PDB entry 4PK2 | X-ray diffraction, 1.35 A resolution | chains A and B

== Chain A ==
Molecule: Alpha-tubulin N-acetyltransferase 1
Organism: Homo sapiens
Notes: EC 2.3.1.108
Reference sequence: Q5SQI0 (ATAT_HUMAN); residues 1-196 here = UniProt positions 1-196
Chain sequence (198 residues; each row starts with the number of its first residue; numbers below 1 keep their minus sign (Phe-1 is residue -1)):
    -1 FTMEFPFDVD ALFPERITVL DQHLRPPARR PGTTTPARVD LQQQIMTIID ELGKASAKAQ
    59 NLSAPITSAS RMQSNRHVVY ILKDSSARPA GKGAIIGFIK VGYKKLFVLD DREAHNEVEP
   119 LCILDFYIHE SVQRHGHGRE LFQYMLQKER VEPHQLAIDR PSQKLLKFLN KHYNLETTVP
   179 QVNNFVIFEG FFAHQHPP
Disordered / not traced: 27-36
Differences from the reference sequence: expression tag (-1 to 0)
Small-molecule neighbours: coenzyme A (COA): Ala57, Gln58, Phe124, Tyr125, Ile126, Gln131, Arg132, His133, Gly134, His135, Gly136, Arg137, Arg158, Pro159, Ser160, Lys162, Leu163, Lys165, Phe166, Lys169, His170
UniProt features mapped onto this chain:
  - binding site (acetyl-CoA): Ser160 to Lys169
  - site: Gln58 (Crucial for catalytic activity)
  - modified residue (N6-acetyllysine): Lys56, Lys146
  - mutagenesis: Gln58 (Q58A: Loss of acetyltransferase activity), Ser61 (S61A: No effect on catalytic activity), Ile64 (I64A: Strong reduction in acetyltransferase activity), Arg69 (R69A: Strong reduction in acetyltransferase activity), Lys102 (K102A: Strong reduction in acetyltransferase activity), Phe105 (F105A: Reduced activity), Val106 (V106A: Reduced activity), Leu107 (L107A: Reduced activity), Asp108 (D108A: Reduced activity), Asp109 (D109A: Slight increase in activity; D109R: Marginal increase in activity), Glu111 (E111A: 2-fold increase in activity; E111R: No effect on catalytic activity), Glu115 (E115A: Reduced activity), 6 further mutagenesis entries in UniProt
From the paper describing this entry:
  - contacts within the chain: Gln58-Arg158 (hydrogen bond), Gln58-Asp123
  - catalytic residues: Asp157 (proposed by the authors, not directly observed)
  - catalytic residues: Gln58
  - mutagenesis - Q58E: abolished catalytic activity
  - mutagenesis - I47A/D48A, K52A/S54A: decreased catalytic activity on microtubules
  - mutagenesis - F105A: decreased catalytic activity on tubulin and microtubules

== Chain B ==
Molecule: Acetyl-ser-(n-propanoyl-lys)-asp--thr-NH2 peptide
Chain sequence (6 residues; row label = number of the first residue in the row):
     1 XSDXTX
Covalently attached groups: coenzyme A (COA) linked to PRK_4
Modified residues: ACE (acetyl group) at position 1; PRK (N~6~-propanoyl-L-lysine) at position 4; NH2 (amino group) at position 6

== How chain A and chain B interact ==
Residue-residue contacts - 19 pairs, chain A then chain B:
  Gln58(A) with PRK_4(B)
  Ile64(A) with Asp3(B); PRK_4(B)
  His75(A) with Asp3(B)
  Lys102(A) with ACE_1(B), hydrogen bond (side chain-backbone)
  Ile121(A) with PRK_4(B)
  Leu122(A) with PRK_4(B)
  Asp123(A) with PRK_4(B)
  Phe124(A) with PRK_4(B)
  Asp157(A) with Ser2(B), hydrogen bond; Asp3(B), hydrogen bond (side chain-backbone); PRK_4(B), hydrogen bond (side chain-backbone)
  Arg158(A) with PRK_4(B)
  Leu163(A) with PRK_4(B)
  Asn181(A) with Ser2(B)
  Asn182(A) with Ser2(B), hydrogen bond; Thr5(B)
  Phe183(A) with ACE_1(B); Ser2(B)
Also at the interface, not in a pair above, chain A (17 interface residues in all): Arg69, Ile156, Pro159
Interface features reported in the paper:
  - interface residues, chain A: Ile64(A), Arg69(A), His75(A), Lys102(A), Asp157(A), Arg158(A), Asn182(A), Phe183(A)

== Summary ==
The interface between chain A and chain B involves 17 residues on one side and 5 on the other; the contacts
include 5 hydrogen bonds. Polar pairs include Lys102(A)-ACE_1(B), Asp157(A)-Ser2(B) and Asp157(A)-Asp3(B). The
paper reports catalytic residues Asp157(A) and Gln58(A); I47A/D48A and K52A/S54A of chain A reduce catalytic
activity on microtubules; 4 substitutions were tested in all.
Here chain A is Alpha-tubulin N-acetyltransferase 1 (Homo sapiens) and chain B is
Acetyl-ser-(n-propanoyl-lys)-asp--thr-NH2 peptide. Entry 4PK2 (tubulin acetyltransferase complex with
bisubstrate analog) was determined by X-ray diffraction (same publication as 4PK3).
